Entry 5UL3 (X-ray diffraction, 1.80 A resolution); this record covers chain A.

# Chain A
Name: OxsB protein
Organism: Bacillus megaterium
UniProtKB: O24770 (O24770_BACME); numbering as in UniProt (aligned over 1-744)
Chain sequence (744 residues; each row starts with the number of its first residue):
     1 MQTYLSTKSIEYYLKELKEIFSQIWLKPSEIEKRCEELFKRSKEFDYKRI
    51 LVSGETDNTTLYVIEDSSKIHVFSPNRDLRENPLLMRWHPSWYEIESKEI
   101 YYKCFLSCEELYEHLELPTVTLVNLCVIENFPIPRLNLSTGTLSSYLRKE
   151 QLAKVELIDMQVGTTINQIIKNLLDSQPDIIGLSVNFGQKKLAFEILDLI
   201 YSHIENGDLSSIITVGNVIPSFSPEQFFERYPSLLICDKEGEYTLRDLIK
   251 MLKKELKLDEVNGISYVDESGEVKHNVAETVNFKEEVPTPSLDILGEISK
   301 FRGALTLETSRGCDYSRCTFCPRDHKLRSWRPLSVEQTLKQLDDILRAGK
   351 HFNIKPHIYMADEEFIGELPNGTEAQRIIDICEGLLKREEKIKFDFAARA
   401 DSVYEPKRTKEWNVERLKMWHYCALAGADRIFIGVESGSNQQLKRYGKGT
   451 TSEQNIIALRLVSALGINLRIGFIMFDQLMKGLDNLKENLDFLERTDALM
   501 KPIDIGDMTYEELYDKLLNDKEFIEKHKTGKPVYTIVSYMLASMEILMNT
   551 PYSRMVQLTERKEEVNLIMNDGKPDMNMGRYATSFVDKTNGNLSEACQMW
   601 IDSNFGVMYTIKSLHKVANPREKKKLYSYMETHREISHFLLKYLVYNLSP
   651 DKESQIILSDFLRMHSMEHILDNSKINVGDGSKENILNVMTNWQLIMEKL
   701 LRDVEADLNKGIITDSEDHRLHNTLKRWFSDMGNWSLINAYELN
Disordered / not traced: 1-5, 671-674, 737-744
Ion coordination: 4Fe-4S cluster Fe: C313, C318, C321 (together with 2,3-dihydroxy-1,4-dithiobutane)
Ligand contacts:
  - cobalamin (B12): L122, F131, R135, L138, S139, T142, L143, Q161, G182, L183, S184, F187, T214, V215, G216, N217, V218, C237, K239, E240, G241, E242, T244, L245, E308, R311, C321, P322, R323, H325, K326, A361, D362, E363, E545, L547
  - 4Fe-4S cluster (SF4): C313, Y315, S316, R317, C318, F320, C321, R323, E363, R399, K448
Curated features (UniProtKB/Swiss-Prot):
  - binding site (cob(II)alamin): R135, S139, S184, G241, E242, E308, P322, H325, K326, A361, E363
  - binding site ([4Fe-4S] cluster): C313, C318, C321
  - binding site (S-adenosyl-L-methionine): E436, E545
What the authors report for this chain:
  - binding site for cobalamin: R135 to S139, S184, N186, G216, P322
  - 4Fe-4S cluster coordination: C313

# Summary
Ligands of chain A: 4Fe-4S cluster and cobalamin. C313, C318 and C321 coordinate a 4Fe-4S cluster Fe ion. From
UniProt: 11 cob(II)alamin-binding residues, 3 [4Fe-4S] cluster-binding residues and
S-adenosyl-L-methionine-binding residues E436 and E545. From the paper: a binding site for cobalamin at R135,
S184 and N186 among others; 4Fe-4S cluster coordination by C313.
Chain A is OxsB protein (Bacillus megaterium); the structure, Structure of Cobalamin-dependent
S-adenosylmethionine radical enzyme OxsB with aqua-cobalamin bound, was determined by X-ray diffraction,
deposited together with 5UL2 and 5UL4.
